Entry 7JVP (electron microscopy, 2.90 A resolution); this record covers chains B and N of the 5 polymer chains in the assembly.

# Chain B
Molecule: Guanine nucleotide-binding protein G(I)/G(S)/G(T) subunit beta-1
Organism: Homo sapiens
Reference sequence: P62873 (GBB1_HUMAN); residue numbers follow UniProt; this construct covers 2-340
Chain sequence (354 residues; each row starts with the number of its first residue; numbers below 1 keep their minus sign (His-12 is residue -12)):
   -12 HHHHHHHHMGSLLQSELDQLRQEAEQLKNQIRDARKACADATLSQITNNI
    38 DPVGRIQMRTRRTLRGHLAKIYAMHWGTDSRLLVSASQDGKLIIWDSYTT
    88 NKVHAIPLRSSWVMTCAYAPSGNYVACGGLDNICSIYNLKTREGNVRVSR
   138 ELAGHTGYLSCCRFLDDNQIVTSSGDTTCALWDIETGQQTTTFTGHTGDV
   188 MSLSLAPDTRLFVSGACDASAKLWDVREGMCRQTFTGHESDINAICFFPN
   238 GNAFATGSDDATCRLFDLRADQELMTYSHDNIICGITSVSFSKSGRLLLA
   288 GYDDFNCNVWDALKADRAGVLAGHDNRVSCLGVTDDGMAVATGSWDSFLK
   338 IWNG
Unresolved in the structure: -12 to 2
Sequence notes: expression tag (-12 to 1, 341)
Curated features (UniProtKB/Swiss-Prot):
  - modified residue: Ser2 (N-acetylserine), His266 (Phosphohistidine)
  - natural variant: Leu30 (L30F: In MRD42; uncertain significance), Arg52 (R52G: In MRD42), Gly64 (G64V: In MRD42), Asp76 (D76E: In MRD42; D76G: In MRD42), Gly77 (G77S: In MRD42), Lys78 (K78R: In MRD42), Ile80 (I80N: In MRD42; I80T: In MRD42), His91 (H91R: In MRD42; uncertain significance), Ala92 (A92T: In MRD42), Pro94 (P94S: In MRD42), Leu95 (L95P: In MRD42), Arg96 (R96L: In MRD42), 5 further natural variant entries in UniProt

# Chain N
Molecule: nanobody 35
Organism: synthetic construct
Notes: antibody fragment or engineered binder
Chain sequence (135 residues; row label = number of the first residue in the row; numbering starts at 0):
     0 MQVQLQESGGGLVQPGGSLRLSCAASGFTFSNYKMNWVRQAPGKGLEWVS
    50 DISQSGASISYTGSVKGRFTISRDNAKNTLYLQMNSLKPEDTAVYYCARC
   100 PAPFTRDCFDVTSTTYAYRGQGTQVTVSSHHHHHH
Unresolved in the structure: 0, 129-134
Disulfide bonds: Cys22-Cys96

# Chain B / chain N interface
Residue-residue contacts (28; chain B residue first):
  Arg8(B) - Gln120(N)
  Lys15(B) - Gln1(N)
  Lys15(B) - Gln3(N)  hydrogen bond
  Arg19(B) - Gln3(N)
  Thr184(B) - Ala116(N)
  Cys204(B) - Tyr117(N)  hydrogen bond (backbone-side chain)
  Asp205(B) - Ala116(N)
  Asp205(B) - Tyr117(N)
  Ala206(B) - Tyr117(N)  hydrogen bond (backbone-side chain)
  Thr223(B) - Gln1(N)  hydrogen bond
  His225(B) - Val2(N)
  Glu226(B) - Val2(N)
  Glu226(B) - Gly26(N)
  Glu226(B) - Phe27(N)
  Glu226(B) - Thr28(N)  hydrogen bond
  Glu226(B) - Tyr32(N)  hydrogen bond
  Glu226(B) - Arg98(N)  hydrogen bond (backbone-side chain)
  Glu226(B) - Tyr117(N)
  Ser227(B) - Tyr32(N)
  Ser227(B) - Pro100(N)  hydrogen bond (side chain-backbone)
  Ser227(B) - Ala101(N)
  Ser227(B) - Tyr117(N)  hydrogen bond (backbone-side chain)
  Asp228(B) - Pro100(N)
  Asp228(B) - Tyr117(N)  hydrogen bond
  Asp246(B) - Pro102(N)
  Asp247(B) - Tyr32(N)
  Asp247(B) - Pro102(N)
  Ile270(B) - Phe103(N)  hydrophobic
Interface residues without a listed pair, chain B (16 interface residues in all): Glu12
Interface residues without a listed pair, chain N (16 interface residues in all): Thr114

# Overview
The chain B/chain N interface involves 16 residues from each chain; the contacts include 10 hydrogen bonds.
Among the polar pairs are Lys15(B)-Gln3(N), Cys204(B)-Tyr117(N) and Ala206(B)-Tyr117(N).
Chain B is Guanine nucleotide-binding protein G(I)/G(S)/G(T) subunit beta-1 (Homo sapiens) and chain N is
nanobody 35 (synthetic construct); the structure, Cryo-EM structure of SKF-83959-bound dopamine receptor 1 in
complex with Gs protein, was determined by electron microscopy, deposited together with 7JV5 and 7JVQ.
